1SM3 - chains L and H of the 3 polymer chains in the assembly; structure by X-ray diffraction, 1.95 A resolution.

[Chain L]
Name: SM3 antibody
Source organism: Mus musculus
Notes: fragment: fab fragment
UniProtKB: P01723 (LV1A_MOUSE); the construct lacks a stretch of the UniProt sequence, so the offset changes along the chain: 4-27 = UniProt 22-45; 28-106 = UniProt 49-127; 107-212 = UniProt 129-234
Chain sequence (215 residues; numbered 2 to 212 plus 4 insertion-coded residues; the number before each row is that of its first residue; a row labelled like 27A-27C holds insertion residues (27A, then the next letters in order)):
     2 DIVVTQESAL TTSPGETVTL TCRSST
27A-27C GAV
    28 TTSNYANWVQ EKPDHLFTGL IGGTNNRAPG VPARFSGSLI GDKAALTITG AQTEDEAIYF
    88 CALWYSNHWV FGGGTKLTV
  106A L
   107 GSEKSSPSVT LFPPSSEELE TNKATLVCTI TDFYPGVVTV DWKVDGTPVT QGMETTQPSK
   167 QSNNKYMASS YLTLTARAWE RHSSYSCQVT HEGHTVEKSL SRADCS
Unresolved in the structure: 2, 209-212
Differences from the reference sequence: conflict Ser108 (Gln130 in P01723), Glu109 (Pro131 in P01723)
Disulfides: Cys23-Cys88, Cys134-Cys193
Ion coordination: Cd2+ site 1 near His42 (its only coordinating residue here); Cd2+ site 2 near Asn52 (its only coordinating residue here); Cd2+ site 3 near Glu126 (its only coordinating residue here); Cd2+ site 4 near Glu160 (its only coordinating residue here); Cd2+ site 5: His188 (together with chloride ion) (shared with Glu191(H) of chain H); Cd2+ site 6: His197, His200

[Chain H]
Name: SM3 antibody
Source organism: Mus musculus
Notes: fragment: fab fragment
UniProtKB: P01801 (HV32_MOUSE); aligned to UniProt positions 2-218 over residues 2-214 (the alignment contains insertions or deletions, so no single offset holds)
Chain sequence (218 residues; each row starts with the number of its first residue; note: 2 numbers in that range are skipped by the numbering (no residue carries them; nothing is unmodelled there); a row labelled like 52A-52C holds insertion residues (52A, then the next letters in order)):
     1 QVQLQESGGG LVQPGGSMKL SCVASGFTFS NYWMNWVRQS PEKGLEWVAE IR
52A-52C LKS
    53 NNYATHYAES VKGRFTISRD DSKSSVYLQM
82A-82C NNL
    83 RAEDTGIYYC TGVGQF
   101 AYWGQGTTVT VSSAKTTPPT VYPLAPGSNA ASQSMVTLGC LVKGYFPEPV TVTWNSGSLA
   161 SGVHTFPAVL QSDLYTLSSS VTVPSSTWPS ETVTCNVAHP ASSTKVDAKI VPRD
Unresolved in the structure: 128-133, 214
Differences from the reference sequence: conflict Gln3 (Lys in P01801), Gln5 (Glu in P01801), Leu20 (Val in P01801), Thr28 (Ala in P01801), Asn31 (Tyr in P01801), Lys43 (Arg in P01801), Val48 (Ile in P01801), Leu52A (Phe53 in P01801), Gly94 (Arg99 in P01801), Val95 (Glu100 in P01801), Gln97 (Pro105 in P01801), Thr108 (Leu114 in P01801), Ser113 (Ala119 in P01801), Thr120 (Ser126 in P01801), Asn129 (Ala135 in P01801), Ala131 (Gln137 in P01801), Ser132 (Thr138 in P01801), Gln133 (Asn139 in P01801), Ala160 (Ser166 in P01801), Ala208 (Lys214 in P01801); insertion (56)
Disulfides: Cys22-Cys92, Cys140-Cys195
Ion coordination: Cd2+ site 1: His58 (together with chloride ion); Cd2+ site 2 near His164 (its only coordinating residue here); Cd2+ site 3: Glu191 (together with chloride ion) (shared with His188(L) of chain L)

[Chain L / chain H interface]
Pairs across the interface (66; chain L residue first):
  Tyr32(L) with Gln97(H)
  Asn34(L) with Gly96(H); Gln97(H), hydrogen bond (side chain-backbone); Phe98(H), hydrogen bond (side chain-backbone)
  Val36(L) with Trp103(H)
  Glu38(L) with Gln39(H), hydrogen bond
  His42(L) with Gln39(H), hydrogen bond; Ile89(H); Tyr91(H), hydrogen bond
  Phe44(L) with Gln39(H); Leu45(H), hydrophobic; Tyr91(H); Trp103(H), hydrophobic
  Gly46(L) with Phe98(H), hydrogen bond (backbone-backbone); Ala101(H), hydrogen bond (backbone-backbone)
  Gly49(L) with Gly96(H); Gln97(H)
  Gly50(L) with Gln97(H), hydrogen bond (backbone-side chain)
  Ala55(L) with Ala101(H), hydrophobic
  Phe87(L) with Leu45(H), hydrophobic
  Trp91(L) with Glu50(H); Arg52(H)
  Asn94(L) with Trp47(H); His58(H)
  His95(L) with Trp47(H)
  Trp96(L) with Trp47(H); Gln97(H); Phe98(H)
  Phe98(L) with Leu45(H); Trp47(H), hydrophobic
  Phe118(L) with Leu124(H); Ala125(H); Thr137(H); Leu138(H); Gly139(H)
  Pro119(L) with Ala125(H); Gly127(H); Arg213(H)
  Pro120(L) with Arg213(H), hydrogen bond (backbone-side chain)
  Ser121(L) with Tyr122(H); Pro123(H); Arg213(H)
  Glu123(L) with Tyr122(H)
  Glu124(L) with Tyr122(H); Lys143(H), salt bridge
  Thr127(L) with Tyr122(H)
  Lys129(L) with Lys143(H)
  Thr131(L) with Lys143(H)
  Val133(L) with Leu124(H), hydrophobic; Ser178(H)
  Thr135(L) with Phe166(H)
  Thr137(L) with His164(H); Phe166(H)
  Glu160(L) with Val169(H); Gln171(H)
  Thr162(L) with Pro167(H); Val169(H)
  Gln167(L) with His164(H)
  Met173(L) with His164(H); Thr165(H)
  Ala174(L) with Phe166(H)
  Ser175(L) with Phe166(H)
  Tyr177(L) with Leu141(H), hydrophobic; Val169(H), hydrophobic; Leu177(H); Ser178(H), hydrogen bond
Other interface residues (no listed pair), chain L (45 interface residues in all): Thr45, Ile48, Pro56, Ala89, Thr116, Ser122, Ile136, Asp138, Thr179, Leu206
Other interface residues (no listed pair), chain H (39 interface residues in all): Trp33, Asn35, Val37, Tyr102, Gln105, Pro126, Thr176

[In short]
45 residues of chain L face 39 of chain H across their interface, with 10 hydrogen bonds and 1 salt bridge.
Polar contacts include Glu124(L)-Lys143(H), Asn34(L)-Gln97(H) and Asn34(L)-Phe98(H). Glu191(H) and His188(L)
coordinate Cd2+ site 3. The Cd2+ site 6 is built by His197(L) and His200(L).
Here chain L is SM3 antibody and chain H is SM3 antibody, both from Mus musculus. Entry 1SM3 (Crystal
structure of the tumor specific antibody SM3 complex with its peptide epitope) was determined by X-ray
diffraction.
